Entry 5AWB (X-ray diffraction, 2.10 A resolution); this record covers chain A.

[Chain A]
Protein: Toll-like receptor 8
Source organism: Homo sapiens
Notes: fragment: Extracellular domain
UniProtKB: Q9NR97 (TLR8_HUMAN); the author numbering skips numbers that UniProt does not, so the offset changes along the chain: 26-40 = UniProt 27-41; 42-827 = UniProt 42-827
Chain sequence (811 residues; row label = number of the first residue in the row; note: 1 number in that range is skipped by the numbering (no residue carries it; nothing is unmodelled there)):
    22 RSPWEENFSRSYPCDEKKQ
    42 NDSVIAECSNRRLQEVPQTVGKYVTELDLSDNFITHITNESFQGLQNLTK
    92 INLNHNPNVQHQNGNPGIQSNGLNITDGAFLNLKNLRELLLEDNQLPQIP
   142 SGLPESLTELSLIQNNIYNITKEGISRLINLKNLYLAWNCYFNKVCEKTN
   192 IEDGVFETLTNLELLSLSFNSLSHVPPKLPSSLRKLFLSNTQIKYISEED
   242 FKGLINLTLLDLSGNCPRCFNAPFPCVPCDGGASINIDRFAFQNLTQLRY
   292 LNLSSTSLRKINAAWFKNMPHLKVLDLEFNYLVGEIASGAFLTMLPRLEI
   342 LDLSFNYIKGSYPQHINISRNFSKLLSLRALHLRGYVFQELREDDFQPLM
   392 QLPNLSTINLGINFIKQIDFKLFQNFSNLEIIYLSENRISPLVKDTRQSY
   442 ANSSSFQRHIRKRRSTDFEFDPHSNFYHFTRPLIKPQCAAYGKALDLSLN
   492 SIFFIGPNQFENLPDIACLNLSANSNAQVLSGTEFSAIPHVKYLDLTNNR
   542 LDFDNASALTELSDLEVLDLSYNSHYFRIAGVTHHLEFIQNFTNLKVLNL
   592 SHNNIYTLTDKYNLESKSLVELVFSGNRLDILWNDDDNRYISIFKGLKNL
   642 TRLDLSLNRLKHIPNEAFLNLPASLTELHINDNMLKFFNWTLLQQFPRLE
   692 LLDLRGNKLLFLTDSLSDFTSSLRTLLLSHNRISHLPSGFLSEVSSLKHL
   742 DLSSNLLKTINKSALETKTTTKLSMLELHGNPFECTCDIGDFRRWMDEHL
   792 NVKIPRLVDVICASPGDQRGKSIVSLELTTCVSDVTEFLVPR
Disordered / not traced: 22-29, 42-43, 101-112, 434-458, 818-833
Disulfide bonds: Cys35-Cys49, Cys181-Cys187, Cys257-Cys270, Cys260-Cys267, Cys479-Cys509, Cys776-Cys803
Covalently attached groups: glycan linked to Asn293, Asn590; N-acetylglucosamine (NAG) linked to Asn395, Asn511, Asn640, Asn680
Differences from the reference sequence: expression tag (22-25, 828-833)
Small-molecule neighbours: M0A (1-[[3-(aminomethyl)phenyl]methyl]-2-butyl-imidazo[4,5-c]quinolin-4-amine): Phe346, Tyr348, Gly351, Ser352, Tyr353, Gly376, Val378, Ile403, Phe405, Arg429, Val520, Asp543, Asp545, Gly572, Val573, Thr574
From the paper describing this entry:
  - binding site for M0A: Asp545

[Overview]
Ligands of chain A: compound M0A. N-acetylglucosamine is covalently linked to Asn293, Asn395, Asn511, Asn590,
Asn640 and Asn680. From the paper: a binding site for M0A at Asp545.
Chain A is Toll-like receptor 8 (Homo sapiens); the structure, Crystal structure of human TLR8 in complex with
N1-3-aminomethylbenzyl (meta-amine), was determined by X-ray diffraction together with 5AWD from the same
study.
